3REJ - chains C and J of the 10 polymer chains in the assembly; structure by X-ray diffraction, 2.55 A resolution.

== Chain C ==
Name: Histone H2A type 1
From: Xenopus laevis
Reference sequence: P06897 (H2A1_XENLA); residues 1-129 here correspond to UniProt positions 2-130 (UniProt number = residue number + 1)
Amino-acid sequence (129 residues; row label = number of the first residue in the row):
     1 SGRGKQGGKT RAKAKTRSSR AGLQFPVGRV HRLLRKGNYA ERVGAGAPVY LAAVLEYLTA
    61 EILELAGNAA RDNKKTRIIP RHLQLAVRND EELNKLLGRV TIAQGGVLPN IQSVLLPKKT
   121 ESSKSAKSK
Unresolved in the structure: 1-15, 119-129
Construct notes: variant Arg99 (Gly100 in P06897), Ser123 (Ala124 in P06897)
Swiss-Prot annotation at these positions:
  - modified residue: Ser1 (N-acetylserine), Lys5 (N6-(2-hydroxyisobutyryl)lysine), Lys9 (N6-(2-hydroxyisobutyryl)lysine), Lys36 (N6-(2-hydroxyisobutyryl)lysine), Lys74 (N6-(2-hydroxyisobutyryl)lysine), Lys75 (N6-(2-hydroxyisobutyryl)lysine), Lys95 (N6-(2-hydroxyisobutyryl)lysine), Gln104 (N5-methylglutamine), Lys118 (N6-(2-hydroxyisobutyryl)lysine)
  - cross-link (Glycyl lysine isopeptide (Lys-Gly)): Lys13 (interchain with G-Cter in ubiquitin), Lys15 (interchain with G-Cter in ubiquitin), Lys119 (interchain with G-Cter in ubiquitin)

== Chain J ==
Molecule: 146-nt DNA strand
Sequence (146 nucleotides; each row starts with the number of its first residue; numbers below 1 keep their minus sign (DA-73 is residue -73)):
   -73 ATCTCCAAAT ATCCCTTGCG GATCGTAGAA AAAGTGTGTC AAACTGCGCT ATCAAAGGGA
   -13 AACTTCAACT GAATTCAGTT GAAGTTTCCC TTTGATAGCG CAGTTTGACA CACTTTTTCT
    47 ACGATCCGCA AGGGATATTT GGAGAT
Bound ions: Mn2+ site 1 near DG-56 (its only coordinating residue here); Mn2+ site 2 near DG-54 (its only coordinating residue here); Mn2+ site 3 near DG58 (its only coordinating residue here); Mn2+ site 4 near DG68 (its only coordinating residue here)

== Interface between chain C and chain J ==
Contacting residue pairs (14; chain C residue first):
  Arg29(C) - DG49(J)  salt bridge to the phosphate
  Arg35(C) - DC39(J)  salt bridge to the phosphate
  Glu41(C) - DC39(J)  phosphate contact
  Arg42(C) - DA38(J)  phosphate contact
  Arg42(C) - DC39(J)  phosphate contact
  Val43(C) - DA38(J)  sugar contact
  Val43(C) - DC39(J)  hydrogen bond to the phosphate
  Gly44(C) - DA38(J)  phosphate contact
  Ala45(C) - DA38(J)  hydrogen bond to the phosphate
  Lys75(C) - DG58(J)  phosphate contact
  Thr76(C) - DA57(J)  phosphate contact
  Thr76(C) - DG58(J)  hydrogen bond to the phosphate
  Arg77(C) - DA57(J)  sugar contact
  Arg77(C) - DG58(J)  hydrogen bond to the phosphate
Also at the interface, not in a pair above, chain C (13 interface residues in all): Thr16, Pro26, Lys74
Also at the interface, not in a pair above, chain J (8 interface residues in all): DT40, DA47, DC48

== In short ==
The interface between chain C and chain J involves 13 residues on one side and 8 on the other, with 4 hydrogen
bonds and 2 salt bridges. Polar contacts include Val43(C)-DC39(J), Ala45(C)-DA38(J) and Thr76(C)-DG58(J).
Here chain C is Histone H2A type 1 (Xenopus laevis) and chain J is a 146-nt DNA strand. Entry 3REJ (2.55
Angstrom Crystal Structure of the Nucleosome Core Particle Assembled with a 146 bp Alpha-Satellite DNA ...)
was determined by X-ray diffraction together with 3REH, 3REI, 3REK and 3REL from the same study.
